1V7R - chain A; structure by X-ray diffraction, 1.40 A resolution.

Chain A:
Molecule: hypothetical protein PH1917
Source organism: Pyrococcus horikoshii
Notes: EC 3.6.1.19
UniProt: O59580 (O59580_PYRHO); residues 1-186 here = UniProt positions 1-186
Sequence (186 residues; each row starts with the number of its first residue):
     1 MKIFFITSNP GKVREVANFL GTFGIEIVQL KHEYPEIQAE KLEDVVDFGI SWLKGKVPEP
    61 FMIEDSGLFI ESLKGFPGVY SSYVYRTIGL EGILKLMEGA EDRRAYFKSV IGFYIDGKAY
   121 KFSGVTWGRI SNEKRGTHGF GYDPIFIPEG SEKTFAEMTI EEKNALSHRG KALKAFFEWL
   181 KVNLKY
UniProt features mapped onto this chain:
  - active site: Asp-65 (Proton acceptor)
  - binding site (substrate): Thr-7 to Lys-12, Ser-66, Phe-140 to Asp-143, Lys-163, His-168, Arg-169
  - binding site (Mg(2+)): Glu-36, Asp-65

Overview:
From UniProt: active-site residue Asp-65, 14 substrate-binding residues and Mg2+-binding residues Glu-36 and
Asp-65.
Chain A is hypothetical protein PH1917 (Pyrococcus horikoshii); the structure, Structure of nucleotide
triphosphate pyrophosphatase from pyrococcus horikoshii OT3, was determined by X-ray diffraction, deposited
together with 2ZTI, 2DVN, 2DVO and 2DVP.
